PDB entry 4TVC | X-ray diffraction, 1.85 A resolution | chain A

[Chain A]
Molecule: Dextransucrase
Source organism: Leuconostoc mesenteroides
Notes: EC 2.4.1.5
UniProtKB: Q8G9Q2 (Q8G9Q2_LEUME); residue numbers follow UniProt; this construct covers 1759-2835
Amino-acid sequence (1108 residues; each row starts with the number of its first residue):
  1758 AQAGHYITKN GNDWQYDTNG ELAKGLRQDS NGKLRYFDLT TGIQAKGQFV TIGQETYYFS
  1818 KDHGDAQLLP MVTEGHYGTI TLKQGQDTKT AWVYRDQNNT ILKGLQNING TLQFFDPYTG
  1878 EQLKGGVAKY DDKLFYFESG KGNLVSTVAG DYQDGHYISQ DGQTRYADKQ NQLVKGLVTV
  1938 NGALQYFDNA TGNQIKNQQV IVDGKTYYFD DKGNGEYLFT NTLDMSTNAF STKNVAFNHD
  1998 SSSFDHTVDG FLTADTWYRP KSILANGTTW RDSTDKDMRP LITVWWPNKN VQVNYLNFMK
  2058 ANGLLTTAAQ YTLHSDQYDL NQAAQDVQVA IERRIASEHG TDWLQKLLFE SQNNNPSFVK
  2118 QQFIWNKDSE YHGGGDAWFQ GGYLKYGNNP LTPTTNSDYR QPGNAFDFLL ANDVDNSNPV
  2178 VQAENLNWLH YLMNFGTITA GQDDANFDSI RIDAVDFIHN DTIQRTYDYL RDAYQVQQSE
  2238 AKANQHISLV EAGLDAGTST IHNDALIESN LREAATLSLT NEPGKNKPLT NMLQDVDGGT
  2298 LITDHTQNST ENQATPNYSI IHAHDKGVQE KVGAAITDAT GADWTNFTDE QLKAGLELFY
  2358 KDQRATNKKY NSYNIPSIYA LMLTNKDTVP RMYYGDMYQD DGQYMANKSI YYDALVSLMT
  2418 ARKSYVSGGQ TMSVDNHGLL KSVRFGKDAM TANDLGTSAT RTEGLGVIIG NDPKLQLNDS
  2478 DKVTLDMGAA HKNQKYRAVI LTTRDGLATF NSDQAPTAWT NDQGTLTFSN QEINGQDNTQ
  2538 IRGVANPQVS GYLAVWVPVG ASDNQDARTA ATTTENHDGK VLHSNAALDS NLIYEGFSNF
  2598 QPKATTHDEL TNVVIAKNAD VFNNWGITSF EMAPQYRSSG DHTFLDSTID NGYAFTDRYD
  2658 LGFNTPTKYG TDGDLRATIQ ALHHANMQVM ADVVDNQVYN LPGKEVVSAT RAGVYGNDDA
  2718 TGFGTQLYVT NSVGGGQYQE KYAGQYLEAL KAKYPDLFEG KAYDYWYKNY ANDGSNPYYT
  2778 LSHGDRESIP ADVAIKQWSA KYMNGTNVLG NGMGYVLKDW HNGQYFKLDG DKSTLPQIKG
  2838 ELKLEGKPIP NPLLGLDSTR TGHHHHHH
Unresolved in the structure: 1758-1780, 1839-1847, 2826-2865
Differences from the reference sequence: expression tag (1758, 2836-2865)
Modified residues: Tyr2075 (3,5-diiodotyrosine; TYI); Tyr2712 (3-iodo-tyrosine; IYR)
Metal / ion sites: Ca2+: Asp2164, Asp2170, Phe2214, Asn2693; Na+: Met2190, Phe2204, Tyr2231
Small-molecule neighbours: alpha-D-glucopyranose (GLC): Tyr1914, Thr1921, Gln1942, Gln1951, Lys1953, Lys1969
Reported in the primary citation:
  - binding site for alpha-D-glucopyranose: Tyr1834, Trp1849, Gln1870, Gln1879, Lys1881, Gly1897, Lys1898, Tyr1914, Gln1942, Gln1951, Lys1953, Lys1969
  - specificity-determining residues: Glu2265, Ser2266, Glu2270 (by similarity / conservation)

[Overview]
Bound to chain A: alpha-D-glucopyranose. Asp2164, Asp2170, Phe2214 and Asn2693 form the Ca2+ site. Met2190,
Phe2204 and Tyr2231 form the Na+ site. The paper reports a binding site for alpha-D-glucopyranose at Tyr1834,
Trp1849 and Gln1870 among others; specificity determinants Glu2265, Ser2266 and Glu2270.
Chain A is Dextransucrase (Leuconostoc mesenteroides); the structure, N-terminally truncated dextransucrase
DSR-E from Leuconostoc mesenteroides NRRL B-1299 in complex with gluco-oligosaccharides, was determined by
X-ray diffraction together with 4TVD and 4TTU from the same study.
